Entry 8OOA (electron microscopy, 3.18 A resolution); this record covers chains L and M of the 8 polymer chains in the assembly.

Chain L:
Molecule: DNA Strand 2
Sequence (226 nucleotides; row label = number of the first residue in the row; numbers below 1 keep their minus sign (DC-152 is residue -152)):
  -152 CGGTACCCGGGGATCCTCTAGAGTGGGAGCTCGGAACACTATCCGACTGG
  -102 CACCGGCAAGGTCGCTGTTCAATACATGCACAGGATGTATATATCTGACA
   -52 CGTGCCTGGAGACTAGGGAGTAATCCCCTTGGCGGTTAAAACGCGGGGGA
    -2 CAGCGCGTACGTGCGTTTAAGCGGTGCTAGAGCTTGCTACGACCAATTGA
    48 GCGGCCTCGGCACCGGGATTCTCCAG
Unresolved in the structure: -152 to -30, 73

Chain M:
Protein: Histone H3.1
Organism: Homo sapiens
Reference sequence: P68431 (H31_HUMAN); residues 1-135 here correspond to UniProt positions 2-136 (UniProt number = residue number + 1)
Sequence (135 residues; row label = number of the first residue in the row):
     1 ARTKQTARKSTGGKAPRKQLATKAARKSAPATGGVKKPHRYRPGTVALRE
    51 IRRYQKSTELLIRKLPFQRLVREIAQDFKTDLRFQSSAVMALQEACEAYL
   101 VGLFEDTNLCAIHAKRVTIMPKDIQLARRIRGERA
Unresolved in the structure: 1-60, 135
Swiss-Prot annotation at these positions:
  - modified residue: Arg2 (Asymmetric dimethylarginine), Thr3 (Phosphothreonine), Lys4 (Allysine), Gln5 (5-glutamyl dopamine), Thr6 (Phosphothreonine), Arg8 (Citrulline), Lys9 (N6,N6,N6-trimethyllysine), Ser10 (ADP-ribosylserine), Thr11 (Phosphothreonine), Lys14 (N6-(2-hydroxyisobutyryl)lysine), Arg17 (Asymmetric dimethylarginine), Lys18 (N6-(2-hydroxyisobutyryl)lysine), Lys23 (N6-(2-hydroxyisobutyryl)lysine), Arg26 (Citrulline), Lys27 (N6,N6,N6-trimethyllysine), Ser28 (ADP-ribosylserine), Lys36 (N6,N6,N6-trimethyllysine), Lys37 (N6-methyllysine), Tyr41 (Phosphotyrosine), Lys56 (N6,N6,N6-trimethyllysine) and 8 more in UniProt
  - lipidation: Lys18 (N6-decanoyllysine)

Chain L / chain M interface:
Residue-residue contacts (9; chain L residue first):
  DA-1(L) - Lys115(M)  salt bridge to the phosphate
  DA17(L) - Arg63(M)  hydrogen bond to the phosphate
  DA17(L) - Leu65(M)  phosphate contact
  DA17(L) - Pro66(M)  phosphate contact
  DA17(L) - Arg69(M)  salt bridge to the phosphate
  DG18(L) - Arg63(M)  salt bridge to the phosphate
  DG18(L) - Lys64(M)  hydrogen bond to the phosphate
  DG18(L) - Leu65(M)  hydrogen bond to the phosphate
  DA26(L) - Arg83(M)  phosphate contact
Also at the interface, not in a pair above, chain L (6 interface residues in all): DC-2, DG27

In short:
6 residues of chain L face 7 of chain M across their interface, with 3 hydrogen bonds and 3 salt bridges.
Polar contacts include DA17(L)-Arg63(M), DG18(L)-Lys64(M) and DG18(L)-Leu65(M).
Chain L is DNA Strand 2 and chain M is Histone H3.1 (Homo sapiens); the structure, CryoEM Structure INO80core
Hexasome complex Hexasome refinement state1, was determined by electron microscopy together with 8OO7, 8OO9,
8OOC, 8OOF, 8OOP, 8OOR, 8OOS and 8OOT from the same study.
